PDB entry 7YML | electron microscopy, 2.60 A resolution | chains B and X of the 24 polymer chains in the assembly

Chain B:
Molecule: Light-harvesting protein B-870 beta chain
Organism: Rhodobacter capsulatus
Reference sequence: P02950 (LHB1_RHOCA); residues 0-48 here correspond to UniProt positions 1-49 (UniProt number = residue number + 1)
Amino-acid sequence (49 residues; row label = number of the first residue in the row; numbering starts at 0):
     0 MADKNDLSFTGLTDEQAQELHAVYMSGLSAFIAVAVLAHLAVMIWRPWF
Unresolved in the structure: 0-4
Small-molecule neighbours:
  - bacteriochlorophyll a (BCL), molecule 1: His20, Tyr23, Met24, Phe48
  - bacteriochlorophyll a (BCL), molecule 2: Gly26, Ala29, Phe30, Val33, Ala34, Ala37, His38, Val41
  - bacteriochlorophyll a (BCL), molecule 3: Phe30, Ile31, Ala34, Val35, His38, Val41, Met42, Trp47, Phe48
  - spheroidene (SPO): Val22, Tyr23, Ser25, Gly26, Leu27, Phe30

Chain X:
Molecule: Photosynthetic reaction center PufX protein
Organism: Rhodobacter capsulatus
Reference sequence: A0A1G7GHU3 (A0A1G7GHU3_RHOCA); numbering as in UniProt (aligned over 1-78)
Amino-acid sequence (78 residues; row label = number of the first residue in the row):
     1 MSMFDKPFDYENGSKFAMGIWIGRQMAYGAFLGSIPFLFGLGLVLGSYGL
    51 GLMLPERAHQAPSPYTTEVVVQHATEVV
Unresolved in the structure: 1, 67-78
Small-molecule neighbours:
  - bacteriochlorophyll a (BCL): Gly23, Met26, Ala27, Ala30
  - spheroidene (SPO): Lys15, Phe16, Gly19, Ile20, Ile22, Gly23, Met26
  - ubiquinone-10 (U10): Pro36, Phe39, Gly40, Leu43, Val44

Chain B / chain X interface:
Residue-residue contacts - 10 pairs, chain B then chain X:
  Gln15(B) with Tyr10(X); Glu11(X)
  Glu18(B) with Lys15(X), salt bridge; Met18(X)
  Leu19(B) with Tyr10(X), hydrophobic; Met18(X), hydrophobic; Trp21(X), hydrophobic
  Val22(B) with Met18(X), hydrophobic; Gly19(X)
  Tyr23(B) with Met26(X), hydrophobic
Interface residues without a listed pair, chain B (6 interface residues in all): Leu11
Interface residues without a listed pair, chain X (8 interface residues in all): Ile22
Interface features reported in the paper:
  - interface residues, chain X: Ser2(X)

In short:
6 residues of chain B face 8 of chain X across their interface; the contacts include 1 salt bridge. Its one
salt-bridged contact is Glu18(B)-Lys15(X). One bacteriochlorophyll a molecule and one spheroidene molecule are
bound between chain B and chain X. Bound to chain B: 3 copies of bacteriochlorophyll a. From the paper: the
interface residue Ser2(X).
Chain B is Light-harvesting protein B-870 beta chain and chain X is Photosynthetic reaction center PufX
protein, both from Rhodobacter capsulatus; the structure, Structure of photosynthetic LH1-RC super-complex of
Rhodobacter capsulatus, was determined by electron microscopy.
